Entry 9EIL (electron microscopy, 3.20 A resolution); this record covers chains D and I of the 11 polymer chains in the assembly.

Chain D:
Name: Histone H2B
Organism: Xenopus laevis
UniProtKB: P02281 (H2B11_XENLA); residues 1-122 here correspond to UniProt positions 5-126 (UniProt number = residue number + 4)
Amino-acid sequence (122 residues; each row starts with the number of its first residue):
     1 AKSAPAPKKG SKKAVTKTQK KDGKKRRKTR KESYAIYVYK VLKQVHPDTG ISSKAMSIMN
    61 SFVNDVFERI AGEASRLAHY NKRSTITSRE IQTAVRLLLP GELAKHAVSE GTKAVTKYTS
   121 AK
Not modelled in the structure: 1-28, 122
Construct notes: engineered mutation Thr29 (Ser33 in P02281)
Swiss-Prot annotation at these positions:
  - modified residue: Lys2 (N6-acetyllysine), Lys9 (N6-acetyllysine), Ser11 (Phosphoserine), Lys12 (N6-acetyllysine), Lys17 (N6-acetyllysine)
  - glycosylation: Ser109 (O-linked (GlcNAc) serine)
  - cross-link: Lys117 (Glycyl lysine isopeptide (Lys-Gly) (interchain with G-Cter in ubiquitin))

Chain I:
Molecule: 185-nt DNA strand
Sequence (185 nucleotides; each row starts with the number of its first residue; numbers below 1 keep their minus sign (DA-92 is residue -92)):
   -92 ATCGCTGTTC AATACATGCA CAGGATGTAT ATATCTGACA CGTGCCTGGA GACTAGGGAG
   -32 TAATCCCCTT GGCGGTTAAA ACGCGGGGGA CAGCGCGTAC GTGCGTTTAA GCGGTGCTAG
    28 AGCTGTCTAC GACCAATTGA GCGGCCTCGG CACCGGGATT CTCCAGGGCG GCCGCGTATA
    88 GGGAT
Not modelled in the structure: -92 to -69, 73-92

Interface between chain D and chain I:
Residue-residue contacts (9; chain D residue first):
  Thr29(D) with DG29(I), phosphate contact; DC30(I), hydrogen bond to the phosphate
  Tyr39(D) with DA-53(I), hydrogen bond to the phosphate
  Ser52(D) with DC-54(I), phosphate contact
  Arg83(D) with DA-34(I), phosphate contact; DG-33(I), salt bridge to the phosphate
  Ser84(D) with DG-35(I), hydrogen bond to the phosphate; DA-34(I), hydrogen bond to the phosphate
  Thr85(D) with DA-34(I), phosphate contact
Interface residues without a listed pair, chain D (11 interface residues in all): Arg30, Gly50, Ile51, Ser53, Lys82
Interface residues without a listed pair, chain I (8 interface residues in all): DT-46

Overview:
11 residues of chain D face 8 of chain I across their interface, with 4 hydrogen bonds and 1 salt bridge.
Polar pairs include Thr29(D)-DC30(I), Tyr39(D)-DA-53(I) and Ser84(D)-DG-35(I).
Here chain D is Histone H2B (Xenopus laevis) and chain I is a 185-nt DNA strand. Entry 9EIL (SIRT6 bound to an
H3K27Ac nucleosome) was determined by electron microscopy.
